Entry 5KT5 (X-ray diffraction, 2.80 A resolution); this record covers chains T and A of the 3 polymer chains in the assembly.

[Chain T]
Molecule: 10-nt DNA strand
Sequence (10 nucleotides; numbered 838 to 847; the number before each row is that of its first residue):
   838 CTGGGGTCCT

[Chain A]
Name: DNA polymerase iota
Source organism: Homo sapiens
Notes: EC 2.7.7.7
UniProtKB: Q9UNA4 (POLI_HUMAN); numbering as in UniProt (aligned over 1-445)
Chain sequence (445 residues; row label = number of the first residue in the row):
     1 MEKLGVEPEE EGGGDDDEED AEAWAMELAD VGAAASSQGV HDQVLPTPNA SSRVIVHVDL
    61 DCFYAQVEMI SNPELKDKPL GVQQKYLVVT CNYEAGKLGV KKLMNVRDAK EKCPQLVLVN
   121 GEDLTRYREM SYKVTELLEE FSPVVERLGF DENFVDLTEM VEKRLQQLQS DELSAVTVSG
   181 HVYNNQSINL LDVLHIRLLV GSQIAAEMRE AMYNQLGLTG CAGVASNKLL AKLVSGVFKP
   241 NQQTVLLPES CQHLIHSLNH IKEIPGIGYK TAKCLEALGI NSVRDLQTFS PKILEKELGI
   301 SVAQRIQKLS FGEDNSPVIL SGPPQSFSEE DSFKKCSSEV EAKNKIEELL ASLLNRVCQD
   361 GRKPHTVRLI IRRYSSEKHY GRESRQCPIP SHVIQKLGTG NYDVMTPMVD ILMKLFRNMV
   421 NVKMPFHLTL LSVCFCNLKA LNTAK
Not modelled in the structure: 1-50, 376-380, 399-401, 424-425, 440-445
Construct notes: engineered mutation Gly96 (Arg in Q9UNA4)
UniProt features mapped onto this chain:
  - active site: Glu152 (Proton acceptor)
  - binding site (Mg(2+)): Asp59, Leu60, Asp151
  - binding site (Mn(2+)): Asp59, Leu60, Asp151
  - binding site (a 2'-deoxyribonucleoside 5'-triphosphate): Tyr64
  - natural variant: Gly96 (R96G: Large decrease in catalytic activity efficiency which is partially rescued by the presence of Mn(2+) instead Mg(2+); this construct carries the variant)
  - mutagenesis: Met1 to Ala25 (Small decrease in catalytic activity efficiency which is partially rescued by the presence of Mn(2+) instead Mg(2+))
Bound ions: Mn2+ site 1: Asp59, Asp151, Glu152 (together with 0KX) (shared with 1 residue of chain P); Mn2+ site 2: Asp59, Leu60, Asp151 (together with 0KX)
Residues lining bound ligands: 0KX (2'-deoxy-5'-O-[(R)-hydroxy{[(R)-hydroxy(phosphonooxy)phosphoryl]amino}phosphoryl]cytidine): Asp59, Leu60, Asp61, Cys62, Phe63, Tyr64, Gln84, Val89, Thr90, Lys102, Leu103, Asp151, Glu152, Lys239
What the authors report for this chain:
  - conformationally variable residues (order/disorder transition): Tyr93

[How chain T and chain A interact]
Pairs across the interface (28):
  DC838(T) with Tyr86(A), stacking on the base; Asn105(A), hydrogen bond to the base; Val106(A), base contact; Arg107(A), base contact
  DT839(T) with Asn105(A), hydrogen bond to the phosphate
  DG840(T) with Gln84(A), sugar contact; Lys85(A), phosphate contact; Leu87(A), base contact; Val89(A), base contact
  DG841(T) with Gln84(A), hydrogen bond to the sugar; Lys85(A), salt bridge to the phosphate; Glu122(A), phosphate contact; Leu124(A), phosphate contact; Glu330(A), base contact; Ser332(A), hydrogen bond to the phosphate
  DG842(T) with Leu124(A), phosphate contact; Arg128(A), salt bridge to the phosphate; Ser328(A), sugar contact; Glu329(A), phosphate contact; Glu330(A), hydrogen bond to the phosphate
  DG843(T) with Arg128(A), salt bridge to the phosphate; Phe327(A), phosphate contact; Ser328(A), hydrogen bond to the phosphate; Arg356(A), salt bridge to the phosphate
  DT844(T) with Pro324(A), phosphate contact; Gln325(A), hydrogen bond to the phosphate; Ser326(A), hydrogen bond to the phosphate
  DC845(T) with Gln325(A), phosphate contact
Also at the interface, not in a pair above, chain A (23 interface residues in all): Tyr64, Phe150, Asp331

[Overview]
8 residues of chain T and 23 residues of chain A are in contact, with 8 hydrogen bonds, 4 salt bridges and 1
aromatic stacking contact. Polar pairs include DC838(T)-Asn105(A), DG841(T)-Gln84(A) and DT839(T)-Asn105(A).
Ligands of chain A: compound 0KX. The paper reports conformational variability at Tyr93(A).
Here chain T is a 10-nt DNA strand and chain A is DNA polymerase iota (Homo sapiens). Entry 5KT5 (Teranry
complex of human DNA polymerase iota R96G inserting dCMPNPP opposite template G in the presence ...) was
determined by X-ray diffraction together with 5KT2, 5KT3, 5KT4, 5KT6 and 5KT7 from the same study.
